Entry 2IO5 (X-ray diffraction, 2.70 A resolution); this record covers chains B and C of the 3 polymer chains in the assembly.

# Chain B
Name: Histone H3.1
Organism: Xenopus laevis
UniProtKB: P84233 (H31_XENLA); residues 1-135 here = UniProt positions 1-135
Chain sequence (135 residues; row label = number of the first residue in the row):
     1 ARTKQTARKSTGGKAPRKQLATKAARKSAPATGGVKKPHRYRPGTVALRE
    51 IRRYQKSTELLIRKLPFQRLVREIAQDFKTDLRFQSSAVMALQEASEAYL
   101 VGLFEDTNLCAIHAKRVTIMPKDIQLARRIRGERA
Not modelled in the structure: 1-59
Swiss-Prot annotation at these positions:
  - modified residue: Lys37 (N6,N6,N6-trimethyllysine), Ser87 (Phosphoserine)

# Chain C
Name: Histone H4
Organism: Xenopus laevis
UniProtKB: P62799 (H4_XENLA); residues 1-102 here = UniProt positions 1-102
Chain sequence (102 residues; numbered 1 to 102; the number before each row is that of its first residue):
     1 SGRGKGGKGLGKGGAKRHRKVLRDNIQGITKPAIRRLARRGGVKRISGLI
    51 YEETRGVLKVFLENVIRDAVTYTEHAKRKTVTAMDVVYALKRQGRTLYGF
   101 GG
Not modelled in the structure: 1-23, 101-102

# How chain B and chain C interact
Pairs across the interface - 72 pairs, chain B then chain C:
  Leu61(B) with Arg36(C), hydrogen bond (backbone-side chain)
  Ile62(B) with Gly28(C)
  Arg63(B) with Thr30(C)
  Pro66(B) with Gln27(C); Gly28(C)
  Phe67(B) with Gly28(C), hydrogen bond (backbone-backbone); Leu62(C), hydrophobic
  Leu70(B) with Ile26(C); Gly28(C); Leu62(C), hydrophobic
  Glu73(B) with Ile26(C)
  Ile74(B) with Leu62(C), hydrophobic; Ile66(C), hydrophobic
  Phe78(B) with Arg67(C)
  Asp81(B) with Lys79(C), salt bridge
  Leu82(B) with Val70(C), hydrophobic; Val81(C), hydrophobic
  Arg83(B) with Lys79(C); Thr80(C); Val81(C), hydrogen bond (backbone-backbone)
  Phe84(B) with Thr80(C); Val81(C)
  Gln85(B) with Val81(C)
  Ser87(B) with Ala83(C)
  Ala88(B) with Val81(C); Thr82(C)
  Leu92(B) with Val65(C), hydrophobic
  Ala95(B) with Leu90(C), hydrophobic
  Ser96(B) with Leu58(C); Phe61(C); Leu62(C)
  Tyr99(B) with Phe61(C), hydrophobic
  Leu100(B) with Ile29(C), hydrophobic; Leu37(C), hydrophobic; Thr54(C); Leu58(C), hydrophobic
  Val101(B) with Leu37(C), hydrophobic; Arg40(C)
  Leu103(B) with Val57(C), hydrophobic
  Phe104(B) with Leu37(C); Ala38(C), hydrophobic; Gly41(C); Val43(C); Ile46(C), hydrophobic; Thr54(C)
  Glu105(B) with Gly41(C)
  Thr107(B) with Val43(C)
  Asn108(B) with Gly41(C); Gly42(C), hydrogen bond (side chain-backbone)
  Val117(B) with Lys44(C); Arg45(C)
  Thr118(B) with Arg45(C); Ile46(C); Ser47(C)
  Ile119(B) with Val43(C), hydrophobic; Arg45(C), hydrogen bond (backbone-backbone); Ser47(C), hydrogen bond (backbone-backbone); Ile50(C)
  Met120(B) with Ile50(C)
  Pro121(B) with Leu49(C), hydrophobic; Ile50(C); Glu53(C)
  Ile124(B) with Ile50(C), hydrophobic; Thr54(C); Val57(C), hydrophobic
  Gln125(B) with Glu53(C), hydrogen bond
  Arg128(B) with Val57(C); Val60(C)
  Arg131(B) with Thr96(C); Tyr98(C), hydrogen bond
  Glu133(B) with Asn64(C), hydrogen bond; Gln93(C), hydrogen bond
Also at the interface, not in a pair above, chain B (43 interface residues in all): Arg69, Val71, Lys79, Ala91, Glu97, Gly102
Also at the interface, not in a pair above, chain C (45 interface residues in all): Ala33, Ile34, Lys59, Glu63, Glu74, Val86

# Overview
43 residues of chain B and 45 residues of chain C are in contact, with 10 hydrogen bonds and 1 salt bridge.
Among the polar pairs are Asp81(B)-Lys79(C), Leu61(B)-Arg36(C) and Asn108(B)-Gly42(C).
Here chain B is Histone H3.1 and chain C is Histone H4, both from Xenopus laevis. Entry 2IO5 (Crystal
structure of the CIA- histone H3-H4 complex) was determined by X-ray diffraction.
